6RUV - chains H and Q of the 14 polymer chains in the assembly; structure by X-ray diffraction, 6.15 A resolution (low resolution: residue-level contacts below are approximate; hydrogen-bond / salt-bridge calls are withheld).

Chain H:
Name: Complement C3
Source organism: Homo sapiens
Reference sequence: P01024 (CO3_HUMAN); residues 727-1641 here correspond to UniProt positions 749-1663 (UniProt number = residue number + 22)
Sequence (915 residues; each row starts with the number of its first residue):
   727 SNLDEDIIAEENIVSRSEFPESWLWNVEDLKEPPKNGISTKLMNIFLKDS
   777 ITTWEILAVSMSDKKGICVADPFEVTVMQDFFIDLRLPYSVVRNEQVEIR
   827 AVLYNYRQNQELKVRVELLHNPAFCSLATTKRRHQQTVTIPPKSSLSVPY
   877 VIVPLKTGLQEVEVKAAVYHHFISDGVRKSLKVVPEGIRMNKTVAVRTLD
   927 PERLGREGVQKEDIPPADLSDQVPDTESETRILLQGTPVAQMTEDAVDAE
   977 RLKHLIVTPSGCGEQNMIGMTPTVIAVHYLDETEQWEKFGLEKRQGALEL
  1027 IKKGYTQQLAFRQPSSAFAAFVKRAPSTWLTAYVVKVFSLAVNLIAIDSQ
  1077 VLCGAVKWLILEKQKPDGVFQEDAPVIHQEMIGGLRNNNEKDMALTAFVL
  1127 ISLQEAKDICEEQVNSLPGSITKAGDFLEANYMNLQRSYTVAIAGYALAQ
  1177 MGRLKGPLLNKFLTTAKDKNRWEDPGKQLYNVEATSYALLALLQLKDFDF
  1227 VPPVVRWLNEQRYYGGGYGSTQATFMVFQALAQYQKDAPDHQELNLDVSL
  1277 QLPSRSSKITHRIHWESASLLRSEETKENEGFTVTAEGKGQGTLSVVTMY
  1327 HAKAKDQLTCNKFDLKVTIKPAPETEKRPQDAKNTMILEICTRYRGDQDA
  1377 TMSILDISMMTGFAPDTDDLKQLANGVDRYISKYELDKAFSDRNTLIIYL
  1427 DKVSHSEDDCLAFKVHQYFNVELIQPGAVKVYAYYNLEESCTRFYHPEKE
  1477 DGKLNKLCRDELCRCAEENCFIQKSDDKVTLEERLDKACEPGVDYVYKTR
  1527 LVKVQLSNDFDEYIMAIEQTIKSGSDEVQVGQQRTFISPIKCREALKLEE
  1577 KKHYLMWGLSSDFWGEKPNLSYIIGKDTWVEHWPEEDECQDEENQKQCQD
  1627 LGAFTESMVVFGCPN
Not modelled in the structure: 727-728
Swiss-Prot annotation at these positions:
  - region: Glu1612 to Phe1637 (Interaction with CFP/properdin)
  - site: Arg932, Glu933 (Cleavage), Arg1281, Ser1282 (Cleavage), Arg1298, Ser1299 (Cleavage), Asn1641 (Coordinates Mg(2+) for interaction with Complement factor B Bb fragment (CFB))
  - modified residue (Phosphoserine): Ser946, Ser1299, Ser1551
  - glycosylation (N-linked (GlcNAc...) asparagine): Asn917, Asn1595
  - cross-link: Cys988 to Gln991 (Isoglutamyl cysteine thioester (Cys-Gln))
Disulfide bonds: Cys851-Cys1491, Cys1079-Cys1136, Cys1336-Cys1467, Cys1367-Cys1436, Cys1484-Cys1489, Cys1496-Cys1568, Cys1515-Cys1639, Cys1615-Cys1624
Covalently attached groups: N-acetylglucosamine (NAG) linked to Asn917
Ion coordination: Mg2+: Asn1641 (shared with 3 residues of chain J)

Chain Q:
Name: Inhibitor
Source organism: Staphylococcus aureus
Reference sequence: A0A0H2DUF0 (A0A0H2DUF0_STAAU); residues 0-85 here correspond to UniProt positions 31-116 (UniProt number = residue number + 31)
Sequence (86 residues; each row starts with the number of its first residue; numbering starts at 0):
     0 GSTSLPTSNEYQNEKLANELKSLLDELNVNELATGSLNTYYKRTIKISGQ
    50 KAMYALKSKDFKKMSEAKYQLQKIYNEIDEALKSKY
Not modelled in the structure: 0-1
Differences from the reference sequence: conflict Gly0 (Ala31 in A0A0H2DUF0)

How chain H and chain Q interact:
Contacting residue pairs (22):
  Asp730(H) - Tyr53(Q)
  Asp730(H) - Lys56(Q)
  Glu731(H) - Tyr53(Q)
  Asp732(H) - Tyr53(Q)
  Asp732(H) - Lys62(Q)
  Ile734(H) - Gln49(Q)
  Ala735(H) - Gln49(Q)
  Glu737(H) - Lys45(Q)
  Asn738(H) - Lys45(Q)
  Asn738(H) - Gln49(Q)
  Val740(H) - Lys41(Q)
  Val740(H) - Arg42(Q)
  Glu744(H) - Thr38(Q)
  Phe772(H) - Asn37(Q)
  Phe772(H) - Tyr40(Q)
  Asp775(H) - Arg42(Q)
  His896(H) - Lys62(Q)
  Phe898(H) - Gln49(Q)
  Phe898(H) - Lys50(Q)
  Phe898(H) - Tyr53(Q)
  Phe898(H) - Lys62(Q)
  Ser900(H) - Ile46(Q)
Interface residues without a listed pair, chain H (17 interface residues in all): Ser741, Arg742, His897
Interface residues without a listed pair, chain Q (13 interface residues in all): Lys61

In short:
The interface between chain H and chain Q involves 17 residues on one side and 13 on the other.
N-acetylglucosamine is covalently linked to Asn917(H).
Chain H is Complement C3 (Homo sapiens) and chain Q is Inhibitor (Staphylococcus aureus); the structure,
Structure of the SCIN stabilized C3bBb convertase bound to Properdin and a the non-inhibitory nanobody hFPNb1,
was determined by X-ray diffraction, deposited together with 6RU5, 6RUR, 6RV6 and 6SEJ.
